PDB entry 8CIY | X-ray diffraction, 1.54 A resolution | chains A and B

# Chain A
Molecule: Beta sliding clamp
Source organism: Escherichia coli
UniProt: P0A988 (DPO3B_ECOLI); residues 1-366 here = UniProt positions 1-366
Chain sequence (369 residues; row label = number of the first residue in the row; numbers below 1 keep their minus sign (Gly-2 is residue -2)):
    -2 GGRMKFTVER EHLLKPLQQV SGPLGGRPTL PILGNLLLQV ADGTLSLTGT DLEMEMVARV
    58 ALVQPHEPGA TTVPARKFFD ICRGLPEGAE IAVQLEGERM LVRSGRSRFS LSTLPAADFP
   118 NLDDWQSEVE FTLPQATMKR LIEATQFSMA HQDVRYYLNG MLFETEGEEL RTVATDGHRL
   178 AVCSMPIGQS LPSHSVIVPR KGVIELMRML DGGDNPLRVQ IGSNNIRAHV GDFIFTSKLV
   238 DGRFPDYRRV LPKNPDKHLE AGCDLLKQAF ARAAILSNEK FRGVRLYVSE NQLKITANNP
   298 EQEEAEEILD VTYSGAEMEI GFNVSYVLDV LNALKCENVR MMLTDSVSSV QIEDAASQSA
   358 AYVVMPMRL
Not modelled in the structure: -2, 20-25, 120-121, 209-212
Construct notes: expression tag (-2 to 0)
Metal / ion sites: Ca2+ site 1: Glu6, Gly85, Glu87; Ca2+ site 2: Glu8, Glu334; Ca2+ site 3: Glu93, Glu314 (together with glycerol); Mg2+ site 1 near Ser107 (its only coordinating residue here); Ca2+ site 4: Ser109, Glu300; Mg2+ site 2 near Asn118 (its only coordinating residue here); Mg2+ site 3: Arg205, Asp208; Na+ near Asn295 (its only coordinating residue here); Ca2+ site 5 near Gln355 (its only coordinating residue here)
UniProt features mapped onto this chain:
  - binding site (DNA): Arg24, Arg73, Gln149, Tyr153, Tyr154
  - mutagenesis: Arg24 (R24A: Mild defect in DNA replication, impaired loading of clamp on DNA, polymerase speed is wild-type. More severe replication defect and very poor clamp loading; when associated with A-149), Gly66 (G66E: In dnaN159; a temperature- and UV-sensitive mutation, displays altered DNA polymerase usage, chronically induced SOS response; when associated with A-174), Ala133 (A133T: Reduction of synthesis of beta*, probably due to mutation of its promoter), Met135 (M135L: 3-fold reduction of synthesis of beta*, probably due to loss of its start codon), Met146 (M146L: No effect on synthesis of beta*), Gln149 (Q149A: Mild defect in DNA replication, impaired loading of clamp on DNA, polymerase speed is wild-type. More severe replication defect and very poor clamp loading; when associated with A-24), Tyr153 to Tyr154 (Very poor loading of clamp on DNA, polymerase speed is wild-type), Gly174 (G174A: In dnaN159; a temperature- and UV-sensitive mutation, displays altered DNA polymerase usage, chronically induced SOS response; when associated with A-66), Gln265 to Leu366 (In dnaN806; temperature sensitive), Ile272 to Leu273 (Monomeric in solution, binds very tightly to subunit delta (holA). The monomer binds tightly to linear and circular DNA. Cannot bind both Pol III and IV simultaneously)
Reported in the primary citation:
  - conformationally variable residues (side-chain flip): Met362

# Chain B
Molecule: Cyclohexyl-Griselimycin
Chain sequence (11 residues; each row starts with the number of its first residue):
     1 XVXXLXLVXX G
Modified residues: ACE (acetyl group) at position 1, MP8 ((4R)-4-methyl-L-proline) at position 3, NZC (N-methylidene-L-threonine) at position 4, MP8 ((4R)-4-methyl-L-proline) at position 6, PH6 ((4S)-4-cyclohexyl-L-proline) at position 9, MLU (N-methyl-D-leucine) at position 10; Val2, Val8 (N-methylvaline; MVA)
Covalent attachments: covalent link NZC_4-Gly11

# How chain A and chain B interact
Pairs across the interface (27; chain A residue first):
  Arg152(A) with Leu7(B); PH6_9(B), hydrogen bond (side chain-backbone); MLU_10(B); Gly11(B)
  Tyr154(A) with PH6_9(B)
  Leu155(A) with Leu7(B), hydrophobic
  Thr172(A) with Leu5(B)
  Gly174(A) with NZC_4(B); Leu5(B), hydrogen bond (backbone-backbone); Leu7(B); Gly11(B)
  His175(A) with Val2(B); MP8_3(B); Leu5(B)
  Arg176(A) with Leu5(B)
  Leu177(A) with Leu5(B)
  Arg240(A) with Val8(B), hydrogen bond (side chain-backbone)
  Pro242(A) with Leu7(B), hydrophobic
  Arg246(A) with MP8_6(B)
  Val247(A) with Leu7(B), hydrophobic
  Ser346(A) with Leu5(B)
  Val360(A) with Leu5(B), hydrophobic
  Met362(A) with MP8_3(B); NZC_4(B)
  Pro363(A) with MP8_3(B)
  Met364(A) with ACE_1(B)
  Arg365(A) with ACE_1(B), hydrogen bond (backbone-backbone)
Other interface residues (no listed pair), chain A (19 interface residues in all): Val344
Interface features reported in the paper:
  - interface residues, chain A: Arg365(A)

# In short
19 residues of chain A face 11 of chain B across their interface; the contacts include 4 hydrogen bonds. Polar
pairs include Arg152(A)-PH6_9(B), Arg240(A)-Val8(B) and Gly174(A)-Leu5(B). UniProt lists 5 DNA-binding
residues and 13 mutagenesis sites on chain A. From the paper: the interface residue Arg365(A); conformational
variability at Met362(A).
Here chain A is Beta sliding clamp (Escherichia coli) and chain B is Cyclohexyl-Griselimycin. Entry 8CIY
(DNA-polymerase sliding clamp (DnaN) from Escherichia coli in complex with Cyclohexyl-Griselimycin) was
determined by X-ray diffraction (same publication as 8CIX and 8CIZ).
